3VV4 - chain A; structure by X-ray diffraction, 2.00 A resolution.

# Chain A
Molecule: Methyl-accepting chemotaxis protein
Organism: Thermosynechococcus elongatus
Notes: fragment: GAF domain
UniProtKB: Q8DLC7 (Q8DLC7_THEEB); residues 2-163 here correspond to UniProt positions 430-591 (UniProt number = residue number + 428)
Sequence (196 residues; row label = number of the first residue in the row; numbers below 1 keep their minus sign (Met-32 is residue -32)):
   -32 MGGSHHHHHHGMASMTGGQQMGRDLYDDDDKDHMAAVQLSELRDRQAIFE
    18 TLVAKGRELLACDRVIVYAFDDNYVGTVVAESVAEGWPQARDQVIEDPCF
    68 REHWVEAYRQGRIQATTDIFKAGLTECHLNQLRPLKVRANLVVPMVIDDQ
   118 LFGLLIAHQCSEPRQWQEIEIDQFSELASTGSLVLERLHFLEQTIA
Not modelled in the structure: -32 to 5, 159-163
Glycans and other covalent adducts: Phycoviolobilin, green light-absorbing form (PVG) linked to Cys94
Construct notes: expression tag (-32 to 1)
Ligand contacts: Phycoviolobilin, green light-absorbing form (PVG): Ile33, Tyr35, Val45, Ile62, Glu63, Asp64, Pro65, Glu69, Trp71, Tyr75, Arg79, Gln81, Thr92, His95, Gln98, Leu99, Leu102, Asn107, Val109, Leu121, Ile123
Reported in the primary citation:
  - binding site for Phycoviolobilin, green light-absorbing form: Val45, Ile62, Asp64, Glu69, Cys94, His95
  - interface residues: Cys66

# Overview
Covalently linked Phycoviolobilin, green light-absorbing form: at Cys94. The paper reports a binding site for
Phycoviolobilin, green light-absorbing form at Val45, Ile62 and Asp64 among others; the interface residue
Cys66.
Chain A is Methyl-accepting chemotaxis protein (Thermosynechococcus elongatus); the structure, Crystal
structure of cyanobacteriochrome TePixJ GAF domain, was determined by X-ray diffraction.
